PDB entry 4BQ2 | X-ray diffraction, 1.90 A resolution | chain A

# Chain A
Protein: B-agarase
From: Saccharophagus degradans
Notes: EC 3.2.1.81; fragment: catalytic module, residues 47-793
UniProtKB: Q21HC5 (Q21HC5_SACD2); residues 47-793 here = UniProt positions 47-793
Sequence (750 residues; numbered 44 to 793; the number before each row is that of its first residue):
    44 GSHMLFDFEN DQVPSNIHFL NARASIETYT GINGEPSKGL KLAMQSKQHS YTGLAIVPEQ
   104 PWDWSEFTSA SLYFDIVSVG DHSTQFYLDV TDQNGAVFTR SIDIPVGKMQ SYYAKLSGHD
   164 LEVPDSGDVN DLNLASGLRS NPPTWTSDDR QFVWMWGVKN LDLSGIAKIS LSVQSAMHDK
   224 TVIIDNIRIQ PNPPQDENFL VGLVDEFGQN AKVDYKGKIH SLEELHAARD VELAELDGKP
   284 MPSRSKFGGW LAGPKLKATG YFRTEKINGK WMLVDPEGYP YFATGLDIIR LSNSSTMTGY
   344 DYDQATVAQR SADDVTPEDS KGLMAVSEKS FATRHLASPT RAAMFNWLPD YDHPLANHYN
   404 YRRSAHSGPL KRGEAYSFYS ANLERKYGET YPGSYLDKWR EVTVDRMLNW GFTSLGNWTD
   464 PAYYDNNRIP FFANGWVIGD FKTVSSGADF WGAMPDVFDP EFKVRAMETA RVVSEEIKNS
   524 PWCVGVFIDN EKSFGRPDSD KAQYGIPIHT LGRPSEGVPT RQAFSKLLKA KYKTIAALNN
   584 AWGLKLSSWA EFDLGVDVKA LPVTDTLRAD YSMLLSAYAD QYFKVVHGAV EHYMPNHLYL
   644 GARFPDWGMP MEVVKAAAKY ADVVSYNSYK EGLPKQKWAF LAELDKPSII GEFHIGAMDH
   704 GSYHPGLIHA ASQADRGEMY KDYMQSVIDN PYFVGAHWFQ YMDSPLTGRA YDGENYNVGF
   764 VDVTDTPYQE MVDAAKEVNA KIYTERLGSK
Unresolved in the structure: 44, 791-793
Construct notes: expression tag (44-46)
Bound ions: Ca2+: Asp-50, Glu-52, Ser-80, Lys-81, Asp-228

# Overview
Asp-50, Glu-52, Ser-80, Lys-81 and Asp-228 coordinate Ca2+.
Chain A is B-agarase (Saccharophagus degradans); the structure, Structural analysis of an exo-beta-agarase,
was determined by X-ray diffraction together with 4BQ3, 4BQ4 and 4BQ5 from the same study.
